Entry 8RQL (electron microscopy, 3.03 A resolution); this record covers chains B and S of the 5 polymer chains in the assembly.

Chain B:
Protein: Guanine nucleotide-binding protein G(I)/G(S)/G(T) subunit beta-1
Organism: Homo sapiens
Reference sequence: P62873 (GBB1_HUMAN); residues 19-357 here correspond to UniProt positions 2-340 (UniProt number = residue number - 17)
Sequence (358 residues; numbered 0 to 357; the number before each row is that of its first residue; numbering starts at 0):
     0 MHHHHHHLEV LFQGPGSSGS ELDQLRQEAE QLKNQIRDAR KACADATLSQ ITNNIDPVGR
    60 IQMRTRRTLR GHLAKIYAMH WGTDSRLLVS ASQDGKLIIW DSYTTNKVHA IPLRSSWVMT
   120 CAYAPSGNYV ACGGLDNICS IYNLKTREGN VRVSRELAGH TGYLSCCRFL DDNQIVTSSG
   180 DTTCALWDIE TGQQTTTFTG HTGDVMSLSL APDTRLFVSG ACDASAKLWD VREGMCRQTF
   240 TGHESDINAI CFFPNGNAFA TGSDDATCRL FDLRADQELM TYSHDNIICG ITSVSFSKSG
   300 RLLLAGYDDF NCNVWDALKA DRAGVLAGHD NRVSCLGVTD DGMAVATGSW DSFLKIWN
Not modelled in the structure: 0-19
Construct notes: initiating methionine (0); expression tag (1-18)
Swiss-Prot annotation at these positions:
  - modified residue: Ser19 (N-acetylserine), His283 (Phosphohistidine)

Chain S:
Protein: scFv16
Organism: Mus musculoides
Notes: antibody fragment or engineered binder
Sequence (256 residues; numbered 1 to 244 plus 14 insertion-coded residues; 2 numbers in that range are skipped by the numbering (no residue carries them; nothing is unmodelled there); the number before each row is that of its first residue; a row labelled like 121A-121N holds insertion residues (121A, then the next letters in order)):
     1 DVQLVESGGG LVQPGGSRKL SCSASGFAFS SFGMHWVRQA PEKGLEWVAY ISSGSGTIYY
    61 ADTVKGRFTI SRDDPKNTLF LQMTSLRSED TAMYYCVRSI YYYGSSPFDF WGQGTTLTVS
   121 S
121A-121N GGGGSGGGGSGGGG
   124 SDIVMTQATS SVPVTPGESV SISCRSSKSL LHSNGNTYLY WFLQRPGQSP QLLIYRMSNL
   184 ASGVPDRFSG SGSGTAFTLT ISRLEAEDVG VYYCMQHLEY PLTFGAGTKL ELKGSLEVLF
   244 Q
Not modelled in the structure: 121A-121N, 236-244
Cystine bridges: Cys22-Cys96, Cys147-Cys217

How chain B and chain S interact:
Contacting residue pairs (13):
  Arg85(B) - Tyr103(S)
  Leu86(B) - Tyr103(S)  hydrophobic
  Val107(B) - Tyr102(S)  hydrophobic
  Val107(B) - Tyr103(S)
  His108(B) - Tyr102(S)
  Arg146(B) - Val2(S)
  Arg146(B) - Arg98(S)  hydrogen bond (backbone-side chain)
  Arg146(B) - Phe110(S)
  Glu147(B) - Asp1(S)
  Glu147(B) - Gly26(S)
  Glu147(B) - Phe27(S)
  Glu147(B) - Ala28(S)  hydrogen bond (backbone-backbone)
  Gly148(B) - Phe32(S)
Also at the interface, not in a pair above, chain B (11 interface residues in all): Asp83, Asp100, Leu143, Asn149
Also at the interface, not in a pair above, chain S (12 interface residues in all): Ser31, Ile100

Overview:
The interface between chain B and chain S involves 11 residues on one side and 12 on the other; the contacts
include 2 hydrogen bonds. Polar pairs include Arg146(B)-Arg98(S) and Glu147(B)-Ala28(S).
Here chain B is Guanine nucleotide-binding protein G(I)/G(S)/G(T) subunit beta-1 (Homo sapiens) and chain S is
scFv16 (Mus musculoides). Entry 8RQL (TAS2R14 receptor bound to flufenamic acid and gustducin) was determined
by electron microscopy.
